PDB entry 6YXQ | X-ray diffraction, 2.70 A resolution | chains A and B

Chain A:
Name: Activating signal cointegrator 1 complex subunit 3
From: Homo sapiens
Notes: EC 3.6.4.12
Reference sequence: Q8N3C0 (ASCC3_HUMAN); numbering as in UniProt (aligned over 1-207)
Chain sequence (211 residues; numbered -3 to 207; the number before each row is that of its first residue; numbers below 1 keep their minus sign (Gly-3 is residue -3)):
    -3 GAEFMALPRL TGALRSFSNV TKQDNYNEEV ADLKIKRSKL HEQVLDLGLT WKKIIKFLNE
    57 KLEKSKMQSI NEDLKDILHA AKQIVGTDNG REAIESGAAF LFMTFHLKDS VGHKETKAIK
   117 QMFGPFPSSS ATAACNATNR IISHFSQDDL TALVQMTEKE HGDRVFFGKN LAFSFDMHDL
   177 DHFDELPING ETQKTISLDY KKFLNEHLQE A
Unresolved in the structure: -3 to -2, 187-207
Sequence notes: expression tag (-3 to 0)
Curated features (UniProtKB/Swiss-Prot):
  - modified residue: Ser12 (Phosphoserine)
What the authors report for this chain:
  - disease-associated variants - R5C (20-fold), R5G, R5H (20-fold), R5L: decreased binding to Activating signal cointegrator 1 complex subunit 2 (chain B)
  - disease-associated variants - R11C, R11H: abolished binding to Activating signal cointegrator 1 complex subunit 2 (chain B)

Chain B:
Name: Activating signal cointegrator 1 complex subunit 2
From: Homo sapiens
Reference sequence: Q9H1I8 (ASCC2_HUMAN); residues 2-434 here = UniProt positions 2-434
Chain sequence (438 residues; row label = number of the first residue in the row; numbers below 1 keep their minus sign (Gly-3 is residue -3)):
    -3 GAMAMPALPL DQLQITHKDP KTGKLRTSPA LHPEQKADRY FVLYKPPPKD NIPALVEEYL
    57 ERATFVANDL DWLLALPHDK FWCQVIFDET LQKCLDSYLR YVPRKFDEGV ASAPEVVDMQ
   117 KRLHRSVFLT FLRMSTHKES KDHFISPSAF GEILYNNFLF DIPKILDLCV LFGKGNSPLL
   177 QKMIGNIFTQ QPSYYSDLDE TLPTILQVFS NILQHCGLQG DGANTTPQKL EERGRLTPSD
   237 MPLLELKDIV LYLCDTCTTL WAFLDIFPLA CQTFQKHDFC YRLASFYEAA IPEMESAIKK
   297 RRLEDSKLLG DLWQRLSHSR KKLMEIFHII LNQICLLPIL ESSCDNIQGF IEEFLQIFSS
   357 LLQEKRFLRD YDALFPVAED ISLLQQASSV LDETRTAYIL QAVESAWEGV DRRKATDAKD
   417 PSVIEEPNGE PNGVTVTA
Unresolved in the structure: -3 to 1, 216-226, 409-434
Sequence notes: expression tag (-3 to 1)
Modified positions: Mse-1, Mse1 (selenomethionine); Mse115, Mse130, Mse179, Mse237, Mse290, Mse320 (selenomethionine; parent Met)
Curated features (UniProtKB/Swiss-Prot):
  - modified residue: Thr233 (Phosphothreonine)

How chain A and chain B interact:
Residue-residue contacts (123):
  Phe0(A) with Pro42(B), hydrophobic; Lys45(B)
  Met1(A) with Pro42(B); Tyr97(B), hydrophobic
  Pro4(A) with Asp244(B); Tyr248(B), hydrophobic; Asp251(B)
  Arg5(A) with Arg96(B); Tyr97(B); Val98(B); Pro99(B); Arg100(B); Asp103(B), salt bridge; Tyr248(B); Asp251(B), salt bridge
  Leu6(A) with Val204(B), hydrophobic; Tyr248(B); Asp251(B), hydrogen bond (backbone-side chain); Thr252(B); Leu256(B), hydrophobic
  Thr7(A) with Arg100(B); Pro159(B); Leu162(B); Asp163(B), hydrogen bond
  Ala9(A) with Tyr248(B)
  Leu10(A) with Pro159(B), hydrophobic; Leu162(B), hydrophobic; Thr197(B); Thr200(B)
  Arg11(A) with Asp92(B), salt bridge; Arg96(B); Lys160(B); Asp163(B), salt bridge
  Ser12(A) with Arg96(B)
  Phe13(A) with Thr200(B)
  Gln19(A) with Arg96(B), hydrogen bond
  Tyr22(A) with Lys89(B)
  Glu24(A) with Tyr36(B), hydrogen bond
  Asp28(A) with Tyr36(B), hydrogen bond (backbone-side chain); Val38(B); Arg58(B), salt bridge
  Leu29(A) with Val38(B), hydrophobic; Arg58(B); Phe61(B), hydrophobic
  Ile31(A) with Tyr36(B)
  Lys32(A) with Tyr36(B); Val38(B); Phe61(B); Asp65(B), salt bridge
  Arg33(A) with Glu57(B), salt bridge
  Lys35(A) with Asp34(B), salt bridge; Tyr36(B)
  Leu36(A) with Phe61(B), hydrophobic
  Gln39(A) with Arg35(B), hydrogen bond; Tyr36(B); Asp65(B)
  His109(A) with Glu53(B), salt bridge
  Lys113(A) with Glu53(B), salt bridge
  Gln117(A) with Glu57(B); Thr60(B), hydrogen bond; Phe61(B)
  Phe162(A) with Leu70(B); Ala71(B); Arg121(B)
  Phe163(A) with Leu70(B), hydrogen bond (backbone-backbone); Leu125(B); Arg129(B); Glu135(B)
  Gly164(A) with Arg121(B); Leu125(B)
  Lys165(A) with Arg121(B), hydrogen bond (backbone-side chain)
  Leu167(A) with Arg121(B); Leu128(B), hydrophobic; Leu175(B), hydrophobic
  Phe169(A) with His120(B); Arg121(B); Phe124(B), hydrophobic; Asn172(B)
  Ser170(A) with Gly171(B); Asn172(B), hydrogen bond (backbone-side chain)
  Phe171(A) with Lys101(B); Lys117(B); His120(B); Arg121(B)
  Asp172(A) with Lys170(B); Gly171(B), hydrogen bond (backbone-backbone)
  Met173(A) with Pro99(B); Lys101(B); His120(B); Leu167(B); Lys170(B)
  His174(A) with Lys101(B); Phe102(B); Val166(B); Gly169(B); Lys170(B); Trp257(B); Ala258(B)
  Asp175(A) with Lys101(B); Phe102(B); His314(B)
  Leu176(A) with Phe102(B); Cys250(B), hydrophobic; Arg311(B); His314(B)
  Asp177(A) with Gln310(B); His314(B), hydrogen bond (backbone-side chain); Lys317(B), salt bridge; Lys318(B), salt bridge
  Phe179(A) with Gln310(B), hydrogen bond (backbone-side chain); Ser313(B); His314(B); Lys317(B)
  Asp180(A) with Trp309(B), hydrogen bond (backbone-side chain); Gln310(B)
  Glu181(A) with Gly306(B); Gln310(B), hydrogen bond
  Leu182(A) with Ile294(B), hydrophobic; Arg298(B); Leu305(B); Trp309(B)
  Ile184(A) with Arg298(B)
  Asn185(A) with Arg298(B)
Other interface residues (no listed pair), chain A (54 interface residues in all): Glu-1, Leu3, Gly8, Lys18, Glu25, Val161, Ala168, His178, Pro183
Other interface residues (no listed pair), chain B (78 interface residues in all): Phe37, Leu39, Lys41, Pro43, Leu95, Glu104, Thr132, Cys165, Phe168, Ile201, Leu247, Thr255, Lys295
From the paper, about this interface:
  - pairs named by the authors: Arg5(A)-Asp103(B), Arg11(A)-Asp92(B) (salt bridge)
  - interface residues, chain A: Arg5(A), Arg11(A), Ser12(A), Asn15(A), Val26(A), Asp28(A), Arg33(A), Arg160(A), Lys165(A), Glu181(A)
  - interface residues, chain B: Glu53(B), Arg58(B), Thr60(B), Asp65(B), Leu70(B), Arg96(B), Tyr97(B), Arg121(B)

Overview:
The interface between chain A and chain B involves 54 residues on one side and 78 on the other, with 15
hydrogen bonds and 12 salt bridges. Polar contacts include Arg5(A)-Asp103(B), Arg5(A)-Asp251(B) and
Arg11(A)-Asp92(B). The paper describes a contact between Arg5(A) and Asp103(B); a salt bridge between Arg11(A)
and Asp92(B). The paper reports that R5C, R5G and R5H of chain A, among others, reduce binding to Activating
signal cointegrator 1 complex subunit 2 (chain B); interface residues Arg5(A), Arg11(A) and Glu53(B) among
others; 6 substitutions were tested in all.
Here chain A is Activating signal cointegrator 1 complex subunit 3 and chain B is Activating signal
cointegrator 1 complex subunit 2, both from Homo sapiens. Entry 6YXQ (Crystal structure of a DNA repair
complex ASCC3-ASCC2) was determined by X-ray diffraction.
